Entry 8DPH (electron microscopy, 3.20 A resolution); this record covers chains C and E of the 5 polymer chains in the assembly.

# Chain C
Molecule: Guanine nucleotide-binding protein G(I)/G(S)/G(T) subunit beta-1
Organism: Homo sapiens
Reference sequence: P62873 (GBB1_HUMAN); residues 2-340 here = UniProt positions 2-340
Amino-acid sequence (358 residues; numbered -17 to 340; the number before each row is that of its first residue; numbers below 1 keep their minus sign (Met-17 is residue -17)):
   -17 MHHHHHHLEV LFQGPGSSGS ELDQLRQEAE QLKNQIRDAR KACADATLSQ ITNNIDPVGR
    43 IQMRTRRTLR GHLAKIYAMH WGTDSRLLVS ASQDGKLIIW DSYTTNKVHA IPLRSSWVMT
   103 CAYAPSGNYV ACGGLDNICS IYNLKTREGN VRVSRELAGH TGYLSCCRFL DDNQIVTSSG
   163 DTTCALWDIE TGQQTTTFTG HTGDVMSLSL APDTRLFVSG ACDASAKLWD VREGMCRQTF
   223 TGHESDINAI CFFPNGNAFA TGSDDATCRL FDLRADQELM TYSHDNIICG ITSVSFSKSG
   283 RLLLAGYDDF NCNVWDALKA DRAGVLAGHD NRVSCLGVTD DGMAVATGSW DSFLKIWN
Unresolved in the structure: -17 to 4
Sequence notes: expression tag (-17 to 1)
Swiss-Prot annotation at these positions:
  - modified residue: Ser2 (N-acetylserine), His266 (Phosphohistidine)

# Chain E
Molecule: Antibody fragment scFv16
Organism: Homo sapiens
Notes: antibody fragment or engineered binder
Amino-acid sequence (267 residues; each row starts with the number of its first residue; note: 3 numbers in that range are skipped by the numbering (no residue carries them; nothing is unmodelled there); a row labelled like 120A-120O holds insertion residues (120A, then the next letters in order)):
     1 DVQLVESGGG LVQPGGSRKL SCSASGFAFS SFGMHWVRQA PEKGLEWVAY ISSGSGTIYY
    61 ADTVKGRFTI SRDDPKNTLF LQMTSLRSED TAMYYCVRSI YYYGSSPFDF WGQGTTLTVS
120A-120O SGGGGSGGGGSGGGG
   124 SDIVMTQATS SVPVTPGESV SISCRSSKSL LHSNGNTYLY WFLQRPGQSP QLLIYRMSNL
   184 ASGVPDRFSG SGSGTAFTLT ISRLEAEDVG VYYCMQHLEY PLTFGAGTKL ELKAAALEVL
   244 FQGPHHHHHH HH
Unresolved in the structure: 1, 120A-120O, 138, 236-255
Disulfide bonds: Cys147-Cys217

# Chain C / chain E interface
Contacting residue pairs (9; chain C residue first):
  Arg68(C) with Tyr103(E)
  Val90(C) with Tyr102(E), hydrophobic
  Arg129(C) with Val2(E); Arg98(E)
  Glu130(C) with Gly26(E); Phe27(E); Ala28(E), hydrogen bond (backbone-backbone); Phe32(E)
  Asn132(C) with Ala28(E)
Other interface residues (no listed pair), chain C (10 interface residues in all): Asp66, Leu69, Asp83, His91, Gly131

# Summary
10 residues of chain C and 8 residues of chain E are in contact; the contacts include 1 hydrogen bond. The
hydrogen-bonded pair Glu130(C)-Ala28(E) is a backbone contact.
Chain C is Guanine nucleotide-binding protein G(I)/G(S)/G(T) subunit beta-1 and chain E is Antibody fragment
scFv16, both from Homo sapiens; the structure, Cryo-EM structure of the 5HT2C receptor (VGV isoform) bound to
lorcaserin, was determined by electron microscopy, deposited together with 8DPF, 8DPG and 8DPI.
